PDB entry 9FAP | electron microscopy, 2.80 A resolution | chains A and E of the 8 polymer chains in the assembly

== Chain A ==
Molecule: Gamma-aminobutyric acid receptor subunit alpha-1
Source organism: Homo sapiens
UniProtKB: P14867 (GBRA1_HUMAN); residues 12-416 here correspond to UniProt positions 39-443 (UniProt number = residue number + 27)
Sequence (405 residues; row label = number of the first residue in the row):
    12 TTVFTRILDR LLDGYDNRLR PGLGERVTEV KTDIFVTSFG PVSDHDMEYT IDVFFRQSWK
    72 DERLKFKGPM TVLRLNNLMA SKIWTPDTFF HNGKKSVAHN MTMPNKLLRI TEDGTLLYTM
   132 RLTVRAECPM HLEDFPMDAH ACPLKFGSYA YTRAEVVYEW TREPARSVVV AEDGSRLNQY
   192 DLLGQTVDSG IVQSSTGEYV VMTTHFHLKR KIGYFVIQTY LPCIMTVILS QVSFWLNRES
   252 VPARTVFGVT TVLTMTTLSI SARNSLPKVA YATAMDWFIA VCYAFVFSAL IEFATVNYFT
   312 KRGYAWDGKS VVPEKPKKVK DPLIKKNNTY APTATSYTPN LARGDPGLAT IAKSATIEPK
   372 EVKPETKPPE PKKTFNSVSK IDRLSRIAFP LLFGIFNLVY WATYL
Disordered / not traced: 324-383
UniProt features mapped onto this chain:
  - binding site (4-aminobutanoate): R67, T130
  - binding site (3alpha-hydroxy-5alpha-pregnan-11,20-dione): W246
  - glycosylation: N111 (N-linked (GlcNAc...) asparagine)
Cystine bridges: C139-C153
Glycans and other covalent adducts: glycan linked to N111
Small-molecule neighbours:
  - phosphatidylglycerol (PGW; (1R)-2-{[(S)-{[(2S)-2,3-dihydroxypropyl]oxy}(hydroxy)phosphoryl]oxy}-1-[(hexadecanoyloxy)methyl]ethyl (9Z)-octadec-9-enoate): K222, I223, G224, V227, I228, L232, I235, I239, Q242, P401, F404, G405, N408, W412, L416
  - PIO ([(2R)-2-octanoyloxy-3-[oxidanyl-[(1R,2R,3S,4R,5R,6S)-2,3,6-tris(oxidanyl)-4,5-diphosphonooxy-cyclohexyl]oxy-phosphoryl]oxy-propyl] octanoate): R249, T306, F310, K312, R313, F386, N387, S388, S390, K391, I392, L395, S396, A399, F400

== Chain E ==
Molecule: Gamma-aminobutyric acid receptor subunit beta-3
Source organism: Homo sapiens
UniProtKB: P28472 (GBRB3_HUMAN); residues 9-447 here correspond to UniProt positions 34-472 (UniProt number = residue number + 25)
Sequence (439 residues; row label = number of the first residue in the row):
     9 MSFVKETVDK LLKGYDIRLR PDFGGPPVCV GMNIDIASID MVSEVNMDYT LTMYFQQYWR
    69 DKRLAYSGIP LNLTLDNRVA DQLWVPDTYF LNDKKSFVHG VTVKNRMIRL HPDGTVLYGL
   129 RITTTAACMM DLRRYPLDEQ NCTLEIESYG YTTDDIEFYW RGGDKAVTGV ERIELPQFSI
   189 VEHRLVSRNV VFATGAYPRL SLSFRLKRNI GYFILQTYMP SILITILSWV SFWINYDASA
   249 ARVALGITTV LTMTTINTHL RETLPKIPYV KAIDMYLMGC FVFVFLALLE YAFVNYIFFG
   309 RGPQRQKKLA EKTAKAKNDR SKSESNRVDA HGNILLTSLE VHNEMNEVSG GIGDTRNSAI
   369 SFDNSGIQYR KQSMPREGHG RFLGDRSLPH KKTHLRRRSS QLKIKIPDLT DVNAIDRWSR
   429 IVFPFTFSLF NLVYWLYYV
Disordered / not traced: 314-411
UniProt features mapped onto this chain:
  - binding site (benzamidine): D95 to Y97, E155 to Y157, F200
  - binding site (4-aminobutanoate): Y97, E155, Y157, T202
  - binding site (histamine): Y97, S156, Y157, T202
  - glycosylation (N-linked (GlcNAc...) asparagine): N80, N149
Cystine bridges: C136-C150
Glycans and other covalent adducts: N-acetylglucosamine (NAG) linked to N80; glycan linked to N149
Small-molecule neighbours: phosphatidylglycerol (PGW; (1R)-2-{[(S)-{[(2S)-2,3-dihydroxypropyl]oxy}(hydroxy)phosphoryl]oxy}-1-[(hexadecanoyloxy)methyl]ethyl (9Z)-octadec-9-enoate): M283, V290, L294

== Chain A / chain E interface ==
Residue-residue contacts - 105 pairs, chain A then chain E:
  G25(A) - K13(E)
  D27(A) - K13(E)
  N28(A) - D84(E)
  N28(A) - R86(E)
  R29(A) - V16(E)
  R29(A) - D17(E)  salt bridge
  R29(A) - L20(E)
  R29(A) - L83(E)
  R29(A) - D84(E)  hydrogen bond (backbone-backbone)
  R29(A) - Q90(E)
  L30(A) - M9(E)  hydrophobic
  L30(A) - K13(E)
  L30(A) - L83(E)  hydrophobic
  R31(A) - M9(E)
  G33(A) - M9(E)
  L34(A) - M9(E)
  L34(A) - V12(E)  hydrophobic
  E36(A) - M9(E)
  R74(A) - M9(E)
  S92(A) - R86(E)  hydrogen bond (backbone-side chain)
  I94(A) - R86(E)
  W95(A) - D84(E)
  P97(A) - T110(E)
  D98(A) - V111(E)
  T99(A) - V109(E)
  T99(A) - T110(E)  hydrogen bond (backbone-side chain)
  F100(A) - Y62(E)
  F100(A) - V109(E)
  F100(A) - N113(E)
  F100(A) - R129(E)
  F101(A) - R129(E)  hydrogen bond (backbone-side chain)
  H102(A) - Y62(E)
  H102(A) - R129(E)  hydrogen bond (backbone-side chain)
  G104(A) - H107(E)
  G104(A) - R129(E)  hydrogen bond (backbone-side chain)
  K105(A) - D48(E)  salt bridge
  K105(A) - F105(E)
  K105(A) - H107(E)
  K106(A) - F105(E)
  S107(A) - V109(E)
  L133(A) - V109(E)  hydrophobic
  E138(A) - S46(E)  hydrogen bond
  Y160(A) - Y62(E)  hydrophobic
  Y160(A) - N113(E)
  Y160(A) - R114(E)
  Y160(A) - M115(E)  hydrophobic
  Y160(A) - G127(E)
  Y160(A) - L128(E)  hydrogen bond (side chain-backbone)
  Y160(A) - R129(E)  hydrogen bond (side chain-backbone)
  A161(A) - T82(E)
  A161(A) - M115(E)  hydrophobic
  A161(A) - R117(E)  hydrogen bond (backbone-side chain)
  Y162(A) - T82(E)
  Y162(A) - D84(E)
  T163(A) - R117(E)
  E166(A) - T82(E)  hydrogen bond
  S205(A) - D43(E)
  S206(A) - D43(E)  hydrogen bond
  T207(A) - Q64(E)
  T207(A) - Y66(E)
  T207(A) - M115(E)
  T207(A) - R117(E)  hydrogen bond (backbone-side chain)
  T207(A) - L125(E)
  Y210(A) - R117(E)  hydrogen bond
  V252(A) - A249(E)  hydrophobic
  P253(A) - A248(E)  hydrophobic
  P253(A) - A249(E)  hydrophobic
  T256(A) - A249(E)
  T256(A) - L253(E)
  V257(A) - A252(E)  hydrophobic
  V260(A) - L253(E)  hydrophobic
  V260(A) - T256(E)
  V263(A) - I232(E)  hydrophobic
  V263(A) - L235(E)  hydrophobic
  L264(A) - L259(E)  hydrophobic
  L264(A) - T260(E)
  T267(A) - T260(E)
  T267(A) - I264(E)
  I271(A) - H267(E)
  R274(A) - Y220(E)
  R274(A) - Q224(E)
  N275(A) - T271(E)
  K279(A) - P184(E)
  K279(A) - Q185(E)
  V280(A) - P184(E)
  V280(A) - Y220(E)
  A281(A) - P184(E)  hydrogen bond (backbone-backbone)
  A281(A) - N217(E)
  A281(A) - G219(E)
  A281(A) - Y220(E)  hydrogen bond (backbone-backbone)
  A283(A) - L223(E)  hydrophobic
  A291(A) - L223(E)  hydrophobic
  Y294(A) - M227(E)  hydrophobic
  Y294(A) - P228(E)  hydrogen bond (side chain-backbone)
  Y294(A) - L231(E)  hydrophobic
  Y294(A) - I232(E)
  F298(A) - L231(E)
  F298(A) - I234(E)  hydrophobic
  F298(A) - L235(E)  hydrophobic
  L301(A) - L235(E)  hydrophobic
  I302(A) - V238(E)  hydrophobic
  A305(A) - V238(E)  hydrophobic
  N308(A) - I242(E)
  Y309(A) - W241(E)
  Y309(A) - R428(E)
Other interface residues (no listed pair), chain A (67 interface residues in all): P32, G35, D57, F66, N103, V108, A109, M131, T261, W288
Other interface residues (no listed pair), chain E (63 interface residues in all): M49, L79, N80, L81, T257, T263

== Summary ==
The interface between chain A and chain E involves 67 residues on one side and 63 on the other; the contacts
include 17 hydrogen bonds and 2 salt bridges. Among the polar pairs are R29(A)-D17(E), K105(A)-D48(E) and
S92(A)-R86(E). Chain A binds compound PIO and phosphatidylglycerol.
Chain A is Gamma-aminobutyric acid receptor subunit alpha-1 and chain E is Gamma-aminobutyric acid receptor
subunit beta-3, both from Homo sapiens; the structure, CryoEM structure of human full-length alpha1beta3gamma2
GABA(A)R in complex with GARLH4, the TMD of Neuroligin2 and ..., was determined by electron microscopy.
